9ES8 - chains B and C of the 18 polymer chains in the assembly; structure by electron microscopy, 2.24 A resolution.

# Chain B
Name: Cytochrome b6-f complex subunit 4
Source organism: Spinacia oleracea
Reference sequence: P00166 (PETD_SPIOL); residue numbers follow UniProt; this construct covers 1-160
Chain sequence (160 residues; each row starts with the number of its first residue):
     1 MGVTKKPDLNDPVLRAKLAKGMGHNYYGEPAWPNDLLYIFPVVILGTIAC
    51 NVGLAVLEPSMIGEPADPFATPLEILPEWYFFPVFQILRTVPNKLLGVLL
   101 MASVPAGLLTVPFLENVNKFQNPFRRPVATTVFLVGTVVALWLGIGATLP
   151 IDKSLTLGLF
Disordered / not traced: 1
Residues lining bound ligands:
  - Decylplastoquinone (A1H65): Ala31, Leu36, Phe40, Pro41
  - chlorophyll a (CLA): Tyr80, Phe81, Pro83, Val84, Met101, Val104, Pro105, Leu108, Val132, Phe133, Gly136, Val139, Ala140, Leu143
  - heme c (HEC): Asn25, Ile39, Phe40, Val43, Ile44
Reported in the primary citation:
  - binding site for Decylplastoquinone: Ala31, Asp35, Leu36, Phe40
  - catalytic residues: Asp35 (proposed by the authors, not directly observed)
  - binding site for heme c: Phe40
  - contacts within the chain: Glu29-Asp35

# Chain C
Name: Cytochrome f
Source organism: Spinacia oleracea
Reference sequence: P16013 (CYF_SPIOL); residues -34 to 285 here correspond to UniProt positions 1-320 (UniProt number = residue number + 35)
Chain sequence (320 residues; row label = number of the first residue in the row; numbers below 1 keep their minus sign (Met-34 is residue -34)):
   -34 MQTINTFSWIKEQITRSISISLILYIITRSSIANAYPIFAQQGYENPREA
    16 TGRIVCANCHLANKPVDIEVPQAVLPDTVFEAVVRIPYDMQLKQVLANGK
    66 KGGLNVGAVLILPEGFELAPPDRISPEMKEKMGNLSFQSYRPNKQNILVI
   116 GPVPGQKYSEITFPILAPDPATKKDVHFLKYPIYVGGNRGRGQIYPDGSK
   166 SNNTVYNSTATGIVKKIVRKEKGGYEINIADASDGREVVDIIPRGPELLV
   216 SEGESIKLDQPLTSNPNVGGFGQGDAEVVLQDPLRIQGLLFFFASVILAQ
   266 IFLVLKKKQFEKVQLSEMNF
Disordered / not traced: -34 to 0, 196-201
Glycans and other covalent adducts: heme c (HEC) linked to Cys24
Bound ions: heme c Fe: Tyr1, His25
Residues lining bound ligands: heme c (HEC): Tyr1, Pro2, Phe4, Ala5, Tyr9, Val20, Cys21, His25, Gln59, Gly68, Leu69, Asn70, Val71, Gly72, Ala73, Val74, Pro117, Asn153, Gly155, Arg156, Gly157, Ile159, Tyr160, Pro161

# Interface between chain B and chain C
Contacting residue pairs (33):
  Gly2(B) - Leu280(C)
  Val3(B) - Gln279(C)
  Val3(B) - Phe285(C)  hydrophobic
  Thr4(B) - Phe285(C)
  Glu29(B) - Lys272(C)  salt bridge
  Pro30(B) - Phe285(C)  hydrophobic
  Pro33(B) - Phe275(C)  hydrophobic
  Asn34(B) - Lys272(C)  hydrogen bond (backbone-side chain)
  Asn34(B) - Gln279(C)  hydrogen bond
  Tyr38(B) - Leu268(C)
  Tyr38(B) - Lys271(C)
  Tyr38(B) - Lys272(C)
  Ile39(B) - Lys272(C)
  Pro41(B) - Leu268(C)  hydrophobic
  Val42(B) - Gln265(C)  hydrogen bond (backbone-side chain)
  Val42(B) - Leu268(C)  hydrophobic
  Leu45(B) - Gln265(C)
  Gly46(B) - Gln265(C)
  Val56(B) - Gln246(C)
  Leu57(B) - Gln37(C)
  Glu58(B) - Gln37(C)  hydrogen bond
  Glu58(B) - Lys145(C)  salt bridge
  Pro59(B) - Lys145(C)  hydrogen bond (backbone-side chain)
  Met61(B) - Lys145(C)
  Met61(B) - Pro147(C)
  Met61(B) - Glu242(C)
  Glu64(B) - Arg13(C)  salt bridge
  Asp67(B) - Ala15(C)
  Ala70(B) - Ala15(C)  hydrophobic
  Ala70(B) - Thr16(C)
  Thr71(B) - Thr16(C)
  Pro72(B) - Thr16(C)
  Leu73(B) - Thr16(C)
Interface residues without a listed pair, chain B (28 interface residues in all): Lys5, Ala49, Val52, Gly53
Interface residues without a listed pair, chain C (29 interface residues in all): Gly17, Arg18, Tyr146, Tyr149, Gln238, Val244, Ile251, Leu254, Phe257, Phe258, Val261, Ala264, Glu276

# Overview
28 residues of chain B face 29 of chain C across their interface, with 5 hydrogen bonds and 3 salt bridges.
Polar pairs include Glu29(B)-Lys272(C), Glu58(B)-Lys145(C) and Glu64(B)-Arg13(C). Bound to chain B: heme c,
Decylplastoquinone and chlorophyll a. From the paper: the catalytic residue Asp35(B); a binding site for
Decylplastoquinone at Ala31(B), Asp35(B) and Leu36(B) among others.
Here chain B is Cytochrome b6-f complex subunit 4 and chain C is Cytochrome f, both from Spinacia oleracea.
Entry 9ES8 (Cryo-EM structure of Spinacia oleracea cytochrome b6f with decylplastoquinone bound at
plastoquionol reduction site) was determined by electron microscopy (same publication as 9ES7 and 9ES9).
